Entry 4CAS (X-ray diffraction, 3.50 A resolution); this record covers chains B and D of the 4 polymer chains in the assembly.

== Chain B ==
Name: Reaction center protein L chain
From: Blastochloris viridis
Reference sequence: P06009 (RCEL_RHOVI); residues 0-273 here correspond to UniProt positions 1-274 (UniProt number = residue number + 1)
Chain sequence (274 residues; each row starts with the number of its first residue; numbering starts at 0):
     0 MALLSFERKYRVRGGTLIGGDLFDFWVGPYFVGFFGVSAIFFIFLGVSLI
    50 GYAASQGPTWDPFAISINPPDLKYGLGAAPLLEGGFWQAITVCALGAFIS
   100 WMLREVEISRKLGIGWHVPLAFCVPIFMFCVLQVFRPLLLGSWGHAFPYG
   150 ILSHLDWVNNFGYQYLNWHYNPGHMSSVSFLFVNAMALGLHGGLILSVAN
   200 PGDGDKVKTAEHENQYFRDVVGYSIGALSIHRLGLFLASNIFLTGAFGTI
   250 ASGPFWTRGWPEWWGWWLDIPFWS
Unresolved in the structure: 0
Swiss-Prot annotation at these positions:
  - binding site ((7R,8Z)-bacteriochlorophyll b): His153, His173
  - binding site (Fe cation): His190, His230
  - binding site (a ubiquinone): Phe216
Bound ions: Fe2+: His190 (shared with 2 residues of chain C)
Residues lining bound ligands:
  - bacteriochlorophyll a (BCL), molecule 1: Val46, Ile49, Phe97, Phe128, Leu131, Phe146, Ile150, Leu151, His153, Leu154, Trp156, Val157
  - bacteriochlorophyll a (BCL), molecule 2: Phe97, Phe121, Pro124, Ile125, Met127, Phe128, Leu131, Val157, Asn158, Phe160, Gly161, Tyr162, Trp167, His168, Gly172, His173, Ser176, Val177, Leu180, Phe181, Ile240, Phe241, Gly244, Ala245, Gly247, Thr248
  - bacteriochlorophyll a (BCL), molecule 3: Val157, Tyr162, His168, Phe181
  - bacteriochlorophyll a (BCL), molecule 4: His168, His173, Met174, Val177, Ser178, Phe181, Val182, Met185
  - bacteriopheophytin b (BPB), molecule 1: Phe41, Ile42, Gly45, Ile49, Ile89, Cys92, Ala93, Ala96, Phe97, Trp100, Glu104, Val117, Ala120, Phe121, Val123, Pro124, Phe128, Phe146, Tyr148, Gly149, Ile150, His153, Ala237, Ser238, Phe241
  - bacteriopheophytin b (BPB), molecule 2: Phe181, Met185, Leu189, Phe216, Val219, Val220
  - diacyl glycerol (DGA): Met174, Ser178, Trp262, Trp263, Trp265
  - MPG ([(Z)-octadec-9-enyl] (2R)-2,3-bis(oxidanyl)propanoate), molecule 1: Gly114, Trp115, His116, Leu119, Arg231, Leu234, Phe235, Ser238
  - MPG, molecule 2: Phe179, Val182, Met185, Ala186, Leu189, His190, Leu193, Phe216, Ser223, Ile224, Gly225, Ile229, Leu232, Phe235, Leu236, Asn239
  - menaquinone-7 (MQ7): Val26, Tyr29, Phe30, Val31, Gly35, Ile39, Ile42, Trp100, Arg103
  - octaprenyl pyrophosphate (OTP; (2E,6E,10E,14E,18E,22E,26E)-3,7,11,15,19,23,27,31-octamethyldotriaconta-2,6,10,14,18,22,26,30-octaenyl trihydrogen diphosphate): Phe62, Leu151, Leu154

== Chain D ==
Name: Reaction center protein H chain
From: Blastochloris viridis
Reference sequence: P06008 (RCEH_RHOVI); numbering as in UniProt (aligned over 1-258)
Chain sequence (258 residues; numbered 1 to 258; the number before each row is that of its first residue):
     1 MYHGALAQHLDIAQLVWYAQWLVIWTVVLLYLRREDRREGYPLVEPLGLV
    51 KLAPEDGQVYELPYPKTFVLPHGGTVTVPRRRPETRELKLAQTDGFEGAP
   101 LQPTGNPLVDAVGPASYAERAEVVDATVDGKAKIVPLRVATDFSIAEGDV
   151 DPRGLPVVAADGVEAGTVTDLWVDRSEHYFRYLELSVAGSARTALIPLGF
   201 CDVKKDKIVVTSILSEQFANVPRLQSRDQITLREEDKVSAYYAGGLLYAT
   251 PERAESLL
Unresolved in the structure: 46-60
Modified / non-standard residues: Met1 (n-formylmethionine; FME)
Swiss-Prot annotation at these positions:
  - modified residue: Met1 (N-formylmethionine)
Residues lining bound ligands: octaprenyl pyrophosphate (OTP; (2E,6E,10E,14E,18E,22E,26E)-3,7,11,15,19,23,27,31-octamethyldotriaconta-2,6,10,14,18,22,26,30-octaenyl trihydrogen diphosphate): Gln14, Trp17, Trp25, Val28, Leu29

== Interface between chain B and chain D ==
Residue-residue contacts (60; chain B residue first):
  Ala1(B) with Leu43(D); Val44(D), hydrogen bond (backbone-backbone)
  Leu2(B) with Leu43(D); Val44(D), hydrogen bond (backbone-backbone)
  Leu3(B) with Gly40(D); Tyr41(D), hydrophobic
  Ser4(B) with Gly40(D), hydrogen bond (backbone-backbone)
  Phe5(B) with Gly40(D)
  Arg7(B) with Leu101(D)
  Lys8(B) with Val112(D); Gly113(D), hydrogen bond (backbone-backbone); Ser116(D); Tyr117(D)
  Tyr9(B) with Gly113(D); Ser116(D)
  Arg10(B) with Gly98(D); Pro100(D); Leu101(D), hydrogen bond (backbone-backbone)
  Val11(B) with Pro100(D); Leu101(D); Gly113(D); Tyr248(D)
  Arg12(B) with Pro100(D); Leu101(D); Glu255(D), salt bridge
  Gly13(B) with Ala254(D)
  Gly14(B) with Leu247(D)
  Thr15(B) with Ser256(D); Leu257(D), hydrogen bond (backbone-backbone)
  Leu16(B) with Leu257(D), hydrogen bond (backbone-backbone); Leu258(D), hydrogen bond (backbone-backbone)
  Ile17(B) with Leu258(D), hydrophobic
  Gly18(B) with Ser256(D)
  Gly19(B) with Ser256(D), hydrogen bond (backbone-side chain)
  Asp23(B) with Pro100(D)
  Phe24(B) with Gly98(D)
  Trp25(B) with Phe96(D); Gly98(D), hydrogen bond (backbone-backbone); Pro100(D), hydrophobic
  Arg109(B) with Leu257(D)
  Lys110(B) with Pro114(D)
  Gly112(B) with Leu246(D)
  Ala198(B) with Phe68(D)
  Asn199(B) with Lys66(D), hydrogen bond
  Gly203(B) with Val69(D)
  Asp204(B) with Val69(D)
  Lys205(B) with Val69(D); Leu70(D); Pro71(D), hydrogen bond (side chain-backbone)
  Val206(B) with Phe68(D), hydrophobic; Val69(D), hydrogen bond (backbone-backbone); Pro71(D)
  Thr208(B) with Val128(D)
  Ala209(B) with Glu177(D)
  Glu210(B) with Thr127(D); Val128(D), hydrogen bond (side chain-backbone); Ser176(D), hydrogen bond
  His211(B) with Val128(D)
  Ala226(B) with Glu177(D)
  Leu227(B) with Tyr179(D)
Other interface residues (no listed pair), chain B (37 interface residues in all): Leu111
Other interface residues (no listed pair), chain D (38 interface residues in all): Glu39, Pro42, Gly73, Leu88, Leu90, Ala243, Arg253

== Overview ==
37 residues of chain B face 38 of chain D across their interface; the contacts include 15 hydrogen bonds and 1
salt bridge. Among the polar pairs are Arg12(B)-Glu255(D), Gly19(B)-Ser256(D) and Asn199(B)-Lys66(D).
Octaprenyl pyrophosphate is bound between chain B and chain D.
Chain B is Reaction center protein L chain and chain D is Reaction center protein H chain, both from
Blastochloris viridis; the structure, Serial femtosecond crystallography structure of a photosynthetic
reaction center, was determined by X-ray diffraction.
